4LFL - chains C and D of the 4 polymer chains in the assembly; structure by X-ray diffraction, 1.65 A resolution.

# Chain C
Molecule: Galactose-6-phosphate isomerase subunit A
Organism: Lactobacillus rhamnosus
Notes: EC 5.3.1.26
UniProt: C7TGZ6 (C7TGZ6_LACRL); residue numbers follow UniProt; this construct covers 1-142
Amino-acid sequence (162 residues; each row starts with the number of its first residue; numbers below 1 keep their minus sign (Met-19 is residue -19)):
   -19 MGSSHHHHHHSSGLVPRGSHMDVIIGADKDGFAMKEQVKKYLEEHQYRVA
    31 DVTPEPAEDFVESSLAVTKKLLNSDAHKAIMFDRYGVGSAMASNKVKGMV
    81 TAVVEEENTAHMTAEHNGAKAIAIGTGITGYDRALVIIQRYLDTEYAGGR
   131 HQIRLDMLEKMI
Unresolved in the structure: -19 to 0
Differences from the reference sequence: expression tag (-19 to 0)
Small-molecule neighbours: 6-O-phosphono-D-tagatose (TG6): His96, Asn97, Arg130, His131, Arg134
From the paper describing this entry:
  - binding site for 6-O-phosphono-D-tagatose: His96, Asn97, Arg130, His131, Arg134
  - catalytic residues: His96 (proposed by the authors, not directly observed)
  - specificity-determining residues: Arg130, Arg134
  - mutagenesis - H96A (25-fold), N97A: decreased catalytic activity

# Chain D
Molecule: Galactose-6-phosphate isomerase subunit B
Organism: Lactobacillus rhamnosus
Notes: EC 5.3.1.26
UniProt: C7TGZ5 (C7TGZ5_LACRL); numbering as in UniProt (aligned over 1-172)
Amino-acid sequence (172 residues; row label = number of the first residue in the row):
     1 MIIAIGNDHIVTMQKIEISNMLKDMGYTVIDEGTYDTHRTHYPIYGKKVA
    51 EDVADGRADLGIVMCGTGIGISTAADKNEGIRAAMCDDVTSAVYAREQLN
   101 ANVLGIGGAVVGVHLIQDIVKAYLDATYKETPENKKLIDKIDNIAKPNPD
   151 QKDNPHFFDAELEKWAEGVYHD
Small-molecule neighbours: 6-O-phosphono-D-tagatose (TG6): Asp8, His9, Ile10, Arg39, Tyr42, Cys65, Gly66, Thr67, Gly68, Ile69, Gly70
From the paper describing this entry:
  - binding site for 6-O-phosphono-D-tagatose: Asp8, His9, Ile10, Arg39, Tyr42, Cys65, Gly66, Thr67, Ile69, Gly70
  - catalytic residues: Cys65, Thr67 (citing earlier work)
  - specificity-determining residues: Arg39
  - mutagenesis - T67A (20-fold): decreased catalytic activity
  - mutagenesis - D8N, H9A, C65A: abolished catalytic activity

# Chain C / chain D interface
Contacting residue pairs - 87 pairs, chain C then chain D:
  Glu38(C) - Lys136(D)  salt bridge
  Glu38(C) - Lys140(D)  salt bridge
  Asp39(C) - Leu137(D)
  Asp39(C) - Lys140(D)  salt bridge
  Phe40(C) - Tyr94(D)
  Phe40(C) - Leu99(D)  hydrophobic
  Val41(C) - Lys140(D)
  Glu42(C) - Lys140(D)  salt bridge
  Tyr65(C) - Tyr94(D)  hydrophobic
  Val67(C) - Ala84(D)  hydrophobic
  Val67(C) - Met85(D)
  Val67(C) - Cys86(D)  hydrophobic
  Val67(C) - Ser91(D)
  Met71(C) - Asp76(D)
  Met71(C) - Arg82(D)
  Met71(C) - Ala83(D)
  Met71(C) - Ala101(D)  hydrophobic
  Met71(C) - Ile141(D)  hydrophobic
  Ala72(C) - Ile144(D)
  Asn74(C) - Thr73(D)  hydrogen bond
  Asn74(C) - Asp76(D)
  Asn74(C) - Lys77(D)  hydrogen bond (backbone-side chain)
  Lys75(C) - Asp76(D)  hydrogen bond (side chain-backbone)
  Lys75(C) - Asn78(D)  hydrogen bond (side chain-backbone)
  Lys75(C) - Ile81(D)  hydrogen bond (side chain-backbone)
  Lys75(C) - Ile141(D)
  Lys75(C) - Ile144(D)
  Lys75(C) - Ala145(D)
  Val76(C) - Lys77(D)  hydrogen bond (backbone-side chain)
  Val76(C) - Ile144(D)  hydrophobic
  Met79(C) - Lys77(D)  hydrogen bond (backbone-side chain)
  Thr81(C) - Thr73(D)
  Ala82(C) - Ile69(D)  hydrophobic
  Val83(C) - Ile69(D)
  Val83(C) - Met85(D)
  Glu85(C) - Asp87(D)
  Glu85(C) - Asp88(D)
  Glu85(C) - Ser91(D)
  Glu86(C) - Asp87(D)
  Glu86(C) - Val110(D)
  Asn88(C) - Val110(D)
  Thr89(C) - Thr67(D)
  Thr89(C) - Ile69(D)
  Met92(C) - Thr67(D)
  Thr93(C) - Ile69(D)
  Asn97(C) - Tyr42(D)  hydrogen bond
  Asn97(C) - Ile69(D)
  Ile108(C) - Asp88(D)
  Ile108(C) - Thr90(D)
  Gly129(C) - His171(D)
  Gly129(C) - Asp172(D)
  Arg130(C) - Arg39(D)
  Arg130(C) - Trp165(D)
  Arg130(C) - Tyr170(D)
  Arg130(C) - His171(D)
  Arg130(C) - Asp172(D)  salt bridge
  Gln132(C) - Tyr170(D)
  Ile133(C) - His41(D)
  Ile133(C) - Glu161(D)
  Ile133(C) - Trp165(D)  hydrophobic
  Ile133(C) - Tyr170(D)  hydrophobic
  Arg134(C) - Arg39(D)
  Arg134(C) - Thr40(D)  hydrogen bond (side chain-backbone)
  Arg134(C) - His41(D)  hydrogen bond
  Arg134(C) - Tyr42(D)
  Arg134(C) - Pro43(D)
  Asp136(C) - Tyr170(D)  hydrogen bond
  Met137(C) - His41(D)
  Met137(C) - Pro43(D)  hydrophobic
  Met137(C) - Phe158(D)
  Leu138(C) - Tyr42(D)
  Leu138(C) - Ala74(D)  hydrophobic
  Leu138(C) - Lys77(D)
  Lys140(C) - Phe157(D)  hydrogen bond (side chain-backbone)
  Lys140(C) - Glu161(D)  salt bridge
  Met141(C) - Ala74(D)
  Met141(C) - Lys77(D)
  Met141(C) - Asn78(D)
  Met141(C) - Gln151(D)
  Met141(C) - Phe158(D)  hydrophobic
  Ile142(C) - Lys77(D)
  Ile142(C) - Asn78(D)
  Ile142(C) - Glu79(D)
  Ile142(C) - Ala145(D)
  Ile142(C) - Lys146(D)
  Ile142(C) - Asn148(D)
  Ile142(C) - Gln151(D)
Also at the interface, not in a pair above, chain C (42 interface residues in all): Leu45, Gly68, Ala70, Lys77, Gly78, Gly128, Leu135
Also at the interface, not in a pair above, chain D (52 interface residues in all): His9, Ile44, Lys47, Gly70, Ala95, Pro147, Ala160, Leu162, Lys164

# In short
42 residues of chain C and 52 residues of chain D are in contact, with 12 hydrogen bonds and 6 salt bridges.
Polar contacts include Glu38(C)-Lys136(D), Glu38(C)-Lys140(D) and Asp39(C)-Lys140(D). The paper reports
catalytic residues His96(C) and Cys65(D) among others; D8N, H9A and C65A of chain D abolish catalytic
activity; 6 substitutions were tested in all.
Here chain C is Galactose-6-phosphate isomerase subunit A and chain D is Galactose-6-phosphate isomerase
subunit B, both from Lactobacillus rhamnosus. Entry 4LFL (Crystal Structure of D-galactose-6-phosphate
isomerase in complex with D-tagatose-6-phosphate) was determined by X-ray diffraction (same publication as
4LFK and 4LFM).
